3C09 - chains H and D of the 3 polymer chains in the assembly; structure by X-ray diffraction, 3.20 A resolution.

[Chain H]
Name: Matuzumab Fab Heavy chain
Organism: Mus musculus
Notes: antibody fragment or engineered binder
Amino-acid sequence (223 residues; each row starts with the number of its first residue):
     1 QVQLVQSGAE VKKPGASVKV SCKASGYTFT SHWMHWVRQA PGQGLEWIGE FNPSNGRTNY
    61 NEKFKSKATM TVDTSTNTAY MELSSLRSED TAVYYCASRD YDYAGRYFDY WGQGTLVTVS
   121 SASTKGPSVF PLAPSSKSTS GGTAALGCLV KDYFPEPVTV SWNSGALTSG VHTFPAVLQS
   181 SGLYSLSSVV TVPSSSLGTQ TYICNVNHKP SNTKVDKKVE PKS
Disordered / not traced: 136-141, 223
Cystine bridges: C22-C96, C148-C204
From the paper describing this entry:
  - conformationally variable residues (order/disorder transition): Y103

[Chain D]
Name: Epidermal growth factor receptor
Organism: Homo sapiens
Notes: EC 2.7.10.1; fragment: sEGFR domain III
UniProt: P00533 (EGFR_HUMAN); residues 312-514 here correspond to UniProt positions 336-538 (UniProt number = residue number + 24)
Amino-acid sequence (214 residues; numbered 307 to 520; the number before each row is that of its first residue):
   307 LEEKKVCNGI GIGEFKDSLS INATNIKHFK NCTSISGDLH ILPVAFRGDS FTHTPPLDPQ
   367 ELDILKTVKE ITGFLLIQAW PENRTDLHAF ENLEIIRGRT KQHGQFSLAV VSLNITSLGL
   427 RSLKEISDGD VIISGNKNLC YANTINWKKL FGTSGQKTKI ISNRGENSCK ATGQVCHALC
   487 SPEGCWGPEP RDCVSCRNVS RGRECVDKHH HHHH
Disordered / not traced: 307-309, 501-520
Construct notes: expression tag (307-311, 515-520)
Cystine bridges: C313-C338, C446-C475, C486-C499
Ligand contacts: N-acetylglucosamine (NAG; 2-acetamido-2-deoxy-beta-D-glucopyranose): F321, D323, S324, L325, S326, N328, T330, N331, V350, D355, T358, T360
From the paper describing this entry:
  - mutagenesis - K454A/T459A/S460A, T459A/S460A/K463A: abolished binding to Fab72000
  - mutagenesis - D355T/F357A: unchanged binding to Fab72000

[How chain H and chain D interact]
Pairs across the interface - 31 pairs, chain H then chain D:
  T30(H) - N452(D)
  S31(H) - K454(D)
  W33(H) - F457(D)
  W33(H) - G458(D)
  W33(H) - T459(D)  hydrogen bond (side chain-backbone)
  W33(H) - S460(D)
  H35(H) - S460(D)  hydrogen bond
  E50(H) - T459(D)
  E50(H) - S460(D)  hydrogen bond
  N52(H) - K454(D)  hydrogen bond (side chain-backbone)
  N52(H) - F457(D)
  S54(H) - N452(D)
  S54(H) - K454(D)
  S54(H) - K455(D)  hydrogen bond (side chain-backbone)
  N55(H) - K454(D)
  N55(H) - K455(D)  hydrogen bond (side chain-backbone)
  N55(H) - F457(D)  hydrogen bond (side chain-backbone)
  R57(H) - K430(D)
  R57(H) - E431(D)  salt bridge
  R57(H) - L456(D)
  R57(H) - F457(D)
  N59(H) - G458(D)  hydrogen bond (side chain-backbone)
  R99(H) - S460(D)
  D100(H) - K454(D)  salt bridge
  Y101(H) - K454(D)  hydrogen bond (backbone-side chain)
  Y101(H) - S460(D)
  Y101(H) - K463(D)
  Y103(H) - N449(D)  hydrogen bond
  Y103(H) - W453(D)
  Y103(H) - T464(D)
  Y103(H) - I466(D)
Other interface residues (no listed pair), chain H (15 interface residues in all): H32
Other interface residues (no listed pair), chain D (18 interface residues in all): A448, G461, Q462
Interface features reported in the paper:
  - specific contacts: E50(H)-S460(D), Y103(H)-N449(D)
  - epitope / paratope residues, chain H: E50(H), Y103(H)
  - epitope / paratope residues, chain D: N449(D)

[Overview]
Chain H and chain D form an interface of 15 and 18 residues respectively; the contacts include 10 hydrogen
bonds and 2 salt bridges. Polar pairs include R57(H)-E431(D), D100(H)-K454(D) and W33(H)-T459(D). The authors
report contacts between E50(H) and S460(D) and Y103(H) and N449(D). From the paper: K454A/T459A/S460A and
T459A/S460A/K463A of chain D abolish binding to Fab72000; epitope/paratope residues E50(H), Y103(H) and
N449(D).
Chain H is Matuzumab Fab Heavy chain (Mus musculus) and chain D is Epidermal growth factor receptor (Homo
sapiens); the structure, Crystal structure the Fab fragment of matuzumab (Fab72000) in complex with domain III
of the extracellular ..., was determined by X-ray diffraction, deposited together with 3C08.
